3U0T - chains C and D of the 3 polymer chains in the assembly; structure by X-ray diffraction, 2.50 A resolution.

Chain C:
Name: ponezumab LC Fab
From: Homo sapiens
Notes: antibody fragment or engineered binder
Sequence (219 residues; each row starts with the number of its first residue; a row labelled like 27A-27E holds insertion residues (27A, then the next letters in order)):
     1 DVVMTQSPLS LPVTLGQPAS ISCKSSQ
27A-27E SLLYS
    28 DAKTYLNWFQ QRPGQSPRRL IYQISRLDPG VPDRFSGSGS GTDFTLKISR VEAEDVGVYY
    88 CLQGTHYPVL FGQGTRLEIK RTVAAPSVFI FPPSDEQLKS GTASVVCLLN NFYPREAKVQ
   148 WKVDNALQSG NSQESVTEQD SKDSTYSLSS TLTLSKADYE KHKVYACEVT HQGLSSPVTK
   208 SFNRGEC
Disulfides: Cys-23/Cys-88, Cys-134/Cys-194

Chain D:
Name: ponezumab HC Fab
From: Homo sapiens
Notes: antibody fragment or engineered binder
Sequence (217 residues; row label = number of the first residue in the row; a row labelled like 82A-82C holds insertion residues (82A, then the next letters in order)):
     1 QVQLVQSGAE VKKPGASVKV SCKASGYYTE AYYIHWVRQA PGQGLEWMGR ID
   52A P
    53 ATGNTKYAPR LQDRVTMTRD TSTSTVYMEL
82A-82C SSL
    83 RSEDTAVYYC ASLYSLPVYW GQGTTVTVSS ASTKGPSVFP LAPCSRSTSE STAALGCLVK
   143 DYFPEPVTVS WNSGALTSGV HTFPAVLQSS GLYSLSSVVT VPSSNFGTQQ TYTCNVDHKP
   203 SNTKVDKTVE R
Not modelled in the structure: 128-132, 187-191
Disulfides: Cys-22/Cys-92, Cys-139/Cys-196

How chain C and chain D interact:
Pairs across the interface (60; chain C residue first):
  Asp-1(C) with Pro-61(D)
  Phe-36(C) with Trp-102(D), hydrophobic
  Gln-38(C) with Gln-39(D), hydrogen bond; Leu-45(D); Tyr-91(D)
  Ser-43(C) with Tyr-91(D)
  Pro-44(C) with Tyr-91(D); Trp-102(D), hydrogen bond (backbone-side chain)
  Arg-46(C) with Leu-95(D), hydrogen bond (side chain-backbone); Ser-97(D), hydrogen bond (side chain-backbone); Leu-98(D); Val-100(D)
  Tyr-49(C) with Leu-98(D), hydrophobic
  Asp-55(C) with Leu-98(D)
  Tyr-87(C) with Gly-44(D); Leu-45(D)
  Tyr-94(C) with Lys-58(D); Tyr-59(D), hydrogen bond (side chain-backbone)
  Pro-95(C) with Trp-47(D), hydrophobic; Pro-61(D)
  Val-96(C) with Trp-47(D); Tyr-96(D)
  Phe-98(C) with Val-37(D), hydrophobic; Leu-45(D); Trp-47(D)
  Phe-116(C) with Thr-134(D)
  Phe-118(C) with Leu-123(D); Ala-124(D); Pro-125(D); Ala-136(D)
  Pro-119(C) with Ala-124(D)
  Ser-121(C) with Phe-121(D); Pro-122(D)
  Glu-123(C) with Pro-122(D); Lys-209(D), salt bridge
  Gln-124(C) with Phe-121(D); Lys-142(D)
  Ser-131(C) with Leu-140(D); Lys-142(D)
  Val-133(C) with Leu-123(D), hydrophobic
  Leu-135(C) with Phe-165(D), hydrophobic; Val-180(D), hydrophobic
  Asn-137(C) with His-163(D), hydrogen bond; Thr-182(D)
  Asn-138(C) with His-163(D)
  Gln-160(C) with Val-168(D); Leu-169(D), hydrogen bond (side chain-backbone); Gln-170(D)
  Glu-161(C) with Val-168(D)
  Ser-162(C) with Phe-165(D); Pro-166(D), hydrogen bond (side chain-backbone)
  Val-163(C) with Pro-166(D)
  Thr-164(C) with Phe-165(D)
  Ser-174(C) with His-163(D); Phe-165(D)
  Leu-175(C) with Phe-165(D), hydrophobic
  Ser-176(C) with Phe-165(D); Ser-178(D), hydrogen bond
  Glu-213(C) with Cys-126(D), hydrogen bond (backbone-side chain)
  Cys-214(C) with Cys-126(D), disulfide
Interface residues without a listed pair, chain C (40 interface residues in all): Gln-42, Arg-45, Pro-56, Ile-117, Thr-129, Phe-209
Interface residues without a listed pair, chain D (41 interface residues in all): Gln-43, Glu-46, Gln-64, Pro-99, Leu-137, Thr-164
Cross-chain cystine bridges: Cys-214(C)/Cys-126(D)

In short:
40 residues of chain C and 41 residues of chain D are in contact; the contacts include 1 disulfide bond, 10
hydrogen bonds and 1 salt bridge. Among the polar pairs are Glu-123(C)/Lys-209(D), Gln-38(C)/Gln-39(D) and
Pro-44(C)/Trp-102(D).
Chain C is ponezumab LC Fab and chain D is ponezumab HC Fab, both from Homo sapiens; the structure,
Fab-antibody complex, was determined by X-ray diffraction.
